6CDI - chains c and d of the 24 polymer chains in the assembly; structure by electron microscopy, 3.60 A resolution.

[Chain c]
Protein: Glycoprotein gp41
From: Human immunodeficiency virus 1
UniProtKB: Q2N0S7 (Q2N0S7_9HIV1); residues 512-664 here correspond to UniProt positions 509-661 (UniProt number = residue number - 3)
Amino-acid sequence (153 residues; each row starts with the number of its first residue):
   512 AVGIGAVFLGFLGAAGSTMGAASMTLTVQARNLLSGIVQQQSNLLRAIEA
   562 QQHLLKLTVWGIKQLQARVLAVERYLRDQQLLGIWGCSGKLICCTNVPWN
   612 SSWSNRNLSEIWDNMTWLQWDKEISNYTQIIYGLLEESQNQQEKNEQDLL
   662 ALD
Unresolved in the structure: 548-568
Disulfide bonds: Cys598-Cys604
Glycans and other covalent adducts: N-acetylglucosamine (NAG) linked to Asn611, Asn637
Construct notes: conflict Cys605 (Thr602 in Q2N0S7)
What the authors report for this chain:
  - post-translational modification sites: Asn611

[Chain d]
Protein: Glycoprotein 120
From: Human immunodeficiency virus 1
UniProtKB: Q2N0S5 (Q2N0S5_9HIV1); the construct lacks a stretch of the UniProt sequence and is renumbered around it, so the offset changes along the chain: 31-141 = UniProt 30-140; 150-185 = UniProt 141-176; 187-309 = UniProt 186-308; 312-321 = UniProt 309-318; 2 more segments
Amino-acid sequence (473 residues; row label = number of the first residue in the row; note: 12 numbers in that range are skipped by the numbering (no residue carries them; nothing is unmodelled there); a row labelled like 185A-185I holds insertion residues (185A, then the next letters in order)):
    31 AENLWVTVYYGVPVWKDAETTLFCASDAKAYETEKHNVWATHACVPTDPN
    81 PQEIHLENVTEEFNMWKNNMVEQMHTDIISLWDQSLKPCVKLTPLCVTLQ
   131 CTNVTNNITDD
   150 MRGELKNCSFNMTTELRDKKQKVYSLFYRLDVVQIN
185A-185I ENQGNRSNN
   187 SNKEYRLINCNTSACTQACPKVSFEPIPIHYCAPAGFAILKCKDKKFNGT
   237 GPCPSVSTVQCTHGIKPVVSTQLLLNGSLAEEEVMIRSENITNNAKNILV
   287 QFNTPVQINCTRPNNNTRKSIRI
   312 GPGQAFYATG
  321A D
   322 IIGDIRQAHCNVSKATWNETLGKVVKQLRKHFGNNTIIRFANSSGGDLEV
   372 TTHSFNCGGEFFYCNTSGLFNSTWISN
   400 TSVQGSNSTGSNDSITLPCRIKQIINMWQRIGQCMYAPPIQGVIRCVSNI
   450 TGLILTRDGGSTNSTTETFRPGGGDMRDNWRSELYKYKVVKIEPLGVAPT
   500 RCKRRV
Unresolved in the structure: 185A-185I, 400-410
Disulfide bonds: Cys54-Cys74, Cys119-Cys205, Cys126-Cys196, Cys131-Cys157, Cys201-Cys433, Cys218-Cys247, Cys228-Cys239, Cys296-Cys331, Cys378-Cys445, Cys385-Cys418
Glycans and other covalent adducts: glycan linked to Asn88, Asn276, Asn332; N-acetylglucosamine (NAG) linked to Asn133, Asn156, Asn160, Asn197, Asn234, Asn262, Asn295, Asn301, Asn355, Asn363, Asn386, Asn392
Construct notes: conflict Cys201 (Ile200 in Q2N0S5), Asn332 (Thr330 in Q2N0S5), Cys433 (Ala430 in Q2N0S5), Cys501 (Ala498 in Q2N0S5)
What the authors report for this chain:
  - post-translational modification sites: Asn88, Asn295, Asn448

[Interface between chain c and chain d]
Residue-residue contacts - 72 pairs, chain c then chain d:
  Gly521(c) - Ile84(d)
  Phe522(c) - Ile84(d)
  Phe522(c) - Thr244(d)
  Phe522(c) - Ile491(d)  hydrophobic
  Leu523(c) - Pro43(d)  hydrophobic
  Leu523(c) - Trp45(d)  hydrophobic
  Leu523(c) - Leu86(d)
  Leu523(c) - Ile491(d)  hydrophobic
  Ala526(c) - Trp45(d)  hydrophobic
  Ala526(c) - Leu86(d)  hydrophobic
  Gly527(c) - Glu87(d)
  Gly527(c) - Asn88(d)
  Met530(c) - Ala497(d)  hydrophobic
  Leu537(c) - Tyr40(d)
  Leu537(c) - Gly41(d)
  Gln540(c) - Gly41(d)
  Gln540(c) - Pro43(d)
  Leu544(c) - Tyr40(d)
  Leu544(c) - Pro493(d)  hydrophobic
  Leu545(c) - Ala221(d)
  Ser546(c) - Ala221(d)
  Trp571(c) - Ala73(d)
  Trp571(c) - Asp107(d)
  Gln575(c) - Leu52(d)
  Gln575(c) - Phe53(d)
  Ala582(c) - Ala221(d)
  Arg585(c) - Lys490(d)
  Tyr586(c) - Tyr40(d)
  Asp589(c) - Tyr40(d)
  Asp589(c) - Pro493(d)
  Gln590(c) - Tyr40(d)
  Leu593(c) - Tyr40(d)  hydrophobic
  Leu593(c) - Leu494(d)  hydrophobic
  Trp596(c) - Val38(d)  hydrophobic
  Trp596(c) - Leu494(d)  hydrophobic
  Gly597(c) - Arg503(d)
  Leu602(c) - Tyr40(d)
  Ile603(c) - Tyr39(d)  hydrophobic
  Cys604(c) - Thr37(d)
  Cys604(c) - Val38(d)  hydrogen bond (backbone-backbone)
  Cys605(c) - Thr37(d)
  Cys605(c) - Cys501(d)  hydrophobic
  Cys605(c) - Arg503(d)  hydrogen bond (backbone-side chain)
  Thr606(c) - Val36(d)
  Thr606(c) - Arg503(d)  hydrogen bond
  Asn607(c) - Trp35(d)
  Asn607(c) - Lys502(d)
  Asn607(c) - Arg503(d)  hydrogen bond (side chain-backbone)
  Val608(c) - Trp35(d)
  Val608(c) - Val36(d)  hydrogen bond (backbone-backbone)
  Pro609(c) - Leu34(d)
  Pro609(c) - Trp35(d)
  Trp610(c) - Leu34(d)  hydrogen bond (backbone-backbone)
  Trp610(c) - Val36(d)  hydrophobic
  Trp610(c) - Pro498(d)  hydrophobic
  Leu619(c) - Leu34(d)  hydrophobic
  Trp623(c) - Tyr39(d)
  Trp623(c) - Pro498(d)  hydrogen bond (side chain-backbone)
  Trp623(c) - Thr499(d)
  Trp628(c) - Tyr39(d)  hydrophobic
  Trp628(c) - Val42(d)  hydrophobic
  Trp628(c) - Pro43(d)
  Trp628(c) - Val44(d)
  Leu629(c) - Val44(d)  hydrophobic
  Leu629(c) - Trp45(d)
  Trp631(c) - Val496(d)  hydrogen bond (side chain-backbone)
  Trp631(c) - Pro498(d)
  Asp632(c) - Val44(d)
  Ile635(c) - Val496(d)
  Leu646(c) - Val38(d)  hydrophobic
  Ser649(c) - Arg503(d)
  Gln653(c) - Arg503(d)  hydrogen bond
Also at the interface, not in a pair above, chain c (53 interface residues in all): Val518, Gly524, Ala525, Ala541, Asn543, Gly547, Ala578, Leu592, Cys598, Ile622, Ile642, Tyr643, Gln650
Also at the interface, not in a pair above, chain d (42 interface residues in all): His85, Glu91, Pro220, Gly222, Phe223, Ala224, Glu492, Gly495, Arg500

[Overview]
53 residues of chain c face 42 of chain d across their interface; the contacts include 9 hydrogen bonds. Polar
contacts include Cys605(c)-Arg503(d), Thr606(c)-Arg503(d) and Asn607(c)-Arg503(d). Covalently linked
N-acetylglucosamine: at Asn611(c) and Asn637(c). The paper reports modification sites Asn611(c) and Asn88(d)
among others.
Chain c is Glycoprotein gp41 and chain d is Glycoprotein 120, both from Human immunodeficiency virus 1; the
structure, Cryo-EM structure at 3.6 A resolution of vaccine-elicited antibody vFP16.02 in complex with HIV-1
Env BG505 ..., was determined by electron microscopy together with 5TKJ, 5TKK, 6CDE and 6CDO from the same
study.
